PDB entry 1TNH | X-ray diffraction, 1.80 A resolution | chain A

[Chain A]
Molecule: Trypsin
Organism: Bos taurus
Notes: EC 3.4.21.4
Reference sequence: P00760 (TRY1_BOVIN); the construct lacks a stretch of the UniProt sequence and is renumbered around it, so the offset changes along the chain: 10-34 = UniProt 15-39; 37-67 = UniProt 40-70; 69-125 = UniProt 71-127; 127-130 = UniProt 128-131; 5 more segments
Chain sequence (229 residues; numbered 10 to 245 plus 3 insertion-coded residues; 10 numbers in that range are skipped by the numbering (no residue carries them; nothing is unmodelled there); the number before each row is that of its first residue):
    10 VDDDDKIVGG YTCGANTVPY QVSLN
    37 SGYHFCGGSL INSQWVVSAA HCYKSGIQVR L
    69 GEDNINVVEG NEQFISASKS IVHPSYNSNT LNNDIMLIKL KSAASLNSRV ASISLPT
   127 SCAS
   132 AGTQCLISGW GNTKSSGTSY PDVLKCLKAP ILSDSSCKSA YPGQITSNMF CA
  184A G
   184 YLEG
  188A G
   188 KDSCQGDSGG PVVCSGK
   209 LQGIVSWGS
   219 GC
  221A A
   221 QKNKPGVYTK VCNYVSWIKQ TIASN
Unresolved in the structure: 10-15
Cystine bridges: Cys22-Cys157, Cys42-Cys58, Cys128-Cys232, Cys136-Cys201, Cys168-Cys182, Cys191-Cys220
Metal / ion sites: Ca2+: Glu70, Asn72, Val75, Glu80
Small-molecule neighbours: 4-fluorobenzylamine (FBA): Asp189, Ser190, Cys191, Gln192, Ser195, Val213, Ser214, Trp215, Gly216, Gly219, Cys220, Gly226

[Summary]
Bound to chain A: 4-fluorobenzylamine. The Ca2+ site is built by Glu70, Asn72, Val75 and Glu80.
Chain A is Trypsin (Bos taurus); the structure, Prediction of novel serine protease inhibitors, was determined
by X-ray diffraction (same publication as 1TNG, 1TNI, 1TNJ, 1TNK and 1TNL).
